PDB entry 8WDU | electron microscopy, 2.24 A resolution | chains L and H of the 36 polymer chains in the assembly

== Chain L ==
Protein: Reaction center protein L chain
Source organism: Allochromatium vinosum DSM 180
UniProtKB: P51762 (RCEL_ALLVD); residue numbers follow UniProt; this construct covers 1-278
Amino-acid sequence (278 residues; each row starts with the number of its first residue):
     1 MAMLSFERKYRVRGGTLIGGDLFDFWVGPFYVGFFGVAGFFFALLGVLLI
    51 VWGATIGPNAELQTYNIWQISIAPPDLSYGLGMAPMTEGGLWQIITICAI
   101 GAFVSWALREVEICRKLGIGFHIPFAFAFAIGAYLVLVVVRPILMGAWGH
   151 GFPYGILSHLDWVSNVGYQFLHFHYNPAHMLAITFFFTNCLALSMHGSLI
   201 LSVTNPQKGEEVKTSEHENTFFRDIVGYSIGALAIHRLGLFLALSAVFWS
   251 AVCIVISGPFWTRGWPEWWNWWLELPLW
Disordered / not traced: 1
Swiss-Prot annotation at these positions:
  - binding site ((7R,8Z)-bacteriochlorophyll b): H159, H179
  - binding site (Fe cation): H196, H236
  - binding site (a ubiquinone): F222

== Chain H ==
Protein: Photosynthetic reaction center H subunit
Source organism: Allochromatium vinosum DSM 180
UniProtKB: D3RPF6 (D3RPF6_ALLVD); residue numbers follow UniProt; this construct covers 1-259
Amino-acid sequence (259 residues; row label = number of the first residue in the row):
     1 MSAAITEYMDVAQLTIWAFWFFFAGLIIYLRREDKREGYPLDSDRTERSG
    51 GRVKVVGFPDLAEPKTFVLPHNAGTVMAPRVEAPTSINATPVAPFPGAPF
   101 EPNGDPMLSGFGPSASPDRAKHCDLTFEGLPKIVPLRVATDFSIAERDPD
   151 PRGMTVVGLDGEVAGTVSDVWVDRSEPQIRYLEVKVAAGGKNVLLPIGFS
   201 RFDKKARKVKVAAIKAAHFANVPTLAKPDQITLYEEDKVCAYYAGGKLYA
   251 TAERAGPLL
Modified positions: M1 (N-formylmethionine; FME)

== How chain L and chain H interact ==
Residue-residue contacts - 79 pairs, chain L then chain H:
  A2(L) with L41(H), hydrophobic; D42(H); S43(H)
  M3(L) with L41(H); D42(H), hydrogen bond (backbone-backbone)
  L4(L) with G38(H); Y39(H), hydrophobic; L41(H), hydrophobic; D42(H)
  S5(L) with G38(H), hydrogen bond (backbone-backbone); P40(H)
  F6(L) with G38(H)
  R8(L) with D42(H), salt bridge; E47(H), salt bridge; I87(H); F111(H)
  K9(L) with I87(H); F111(H); G112(H), hydrogen bond (backbone-backbone); A115(H); S116(H); P117(H)
  Y10(L) with G112(H); A115(H); S116(H); P117(H)
  R11(L) with P99(H); F100(H), hydrogen bond (backbone-backbone); F111(H)
  V12(L) with P99(H); F100(H); F111(H), hydrophobic; G112(H); P113(H); L248(H), hydrophobic; Y249(H)
  R13(L) with V92(H); P99(H); F100(H), hydrogen bond (backbone-backbone); E101(H), salt bridge
  G14(L) with A255(H)
  G15(L) with L248(H); A255(H), hydrogen bond (backbone-backbone)
  T16(L) with A255(H); G256(H); P257(H)
  L17(L) with P257(H); L258(H), hydrogen bond (backbone-backbone); L259(H)
  G19(L) with P257(H)
  G20(L) with P257(H)
  D24(L) with P99(H)
  F25(L) with F95(H), hydrophobic; G97(H)
  W26(L) with G97(H), hydrogen bond (backbone-backbone); P99(H), hydrophobic
  R115(L) with L248(H); R254(H); G256(H)
  K116(L) with P113(H)
  L117(L) with P113(H)
  T204(L) with F67(H)
  N205(L) with K65(H), hydrogen bond
  E211(L) with V68(H); L69(H); P70(H)
  V212(L) with F67(H), hydrophobic; V68(H), hydrogen bond (backbone-backbone); P70(H)
  T214(L) with F127(H)
  S215(L) with S175(H)
  E216(L) with T126(H); F127(H), hydrogen bond (side chain-backbone); E128(H); S175(H), hydrogen bond
  H217(L) with F127(H)
  N219(L) with E176(H), hydrogen bond
  G231(L) with E176(H)
  A232(L) with E176(H), hydrogen bond (backbone-side chain)
Interface residues without a listed pair, chain L (38 interface residues in all): I18, G118, E210, L233
Interface residues without a listed pair, chain H (48 interface residues in all): E37, V55, H71, P96, A98, P102, K132, Q178, A244, K247

== Summary ==
38 residues of chain L face 48 of chain H across their interface, with 14 hydrogen bonds and 3 salt bridges.
Among the polar pairs are R8(L)-D42(H), R8(L)-E47(H) and R13(L)-E101(H).
Here chain L is Reaction center protein L chain and chain H is Photosynthetic reaction center H subunit, both
from Allochromatium vinosum DSM 180. Entry 8WDU (Photosynthetic LH1-RC complex from the purple sulfur
bacterium Allochromatium vinosum purified by sucrose density) was determined by electron microscopy together
with 8WDV from the same study.
